5ZAX - chains A and B; structure by X-ray diffraction, 2.36 A resolution.

== Chain A (and B) ==
Molecule: Thymidylate kinase
Organism: Thermus thermophilus HB8
Notes: EC 2.7.4.9; chain B of this document is another copy of the same molecule, construct and numbering; everything in this record applies to it too
UniProtKB: Q5SHX3 (KTHY_THET8); residue numbers follow UniProt; this construct covers 1-198
Chain sequence (198 residues; each row starts with the number of its first residue):
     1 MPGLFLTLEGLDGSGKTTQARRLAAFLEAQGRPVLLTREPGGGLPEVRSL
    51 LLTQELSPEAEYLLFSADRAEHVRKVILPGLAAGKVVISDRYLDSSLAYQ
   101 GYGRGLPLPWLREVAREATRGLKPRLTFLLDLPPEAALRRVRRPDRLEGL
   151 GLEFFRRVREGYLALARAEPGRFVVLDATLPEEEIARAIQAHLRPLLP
Unresolved in the structure: 1, 139-145 (chain B: 1, 140-149)
Metal / ion sites: Mg2+ site 1: Thr7, Asp94; Mg2+ site 2: Thr17 (together with ADP); Mg2+ site 3: Tyr62, Ser66; Mg2+ site 4: Leu165, Glu169
Small-molecule neighbours:
  - ADP (adenosine-5'-diphosphate): Leu11, Asp12, Gly13, Ser14, Gly15, Lys16, Thr17, Thr18, Ala178, Leu180, Pro181, Glu182, Ile185
  - thymidine-5'-diphosphate (TYD): Asp12, Lys16, Arg38, Glu39, Pro40, Arg48, Phe65, Arg69, Arg91, Tyr92, Ser95, Ser96, Tyr99, Gln100, Leu147
UniProt features mapped onto this chain:
  - binding site (ATP): Gly10 to Thr17

== Interface between chain A and chain B ==
Residue-residue contacts (39):
  Leu44(A) - Gln54(B)
  Leu44(A) - Leu56(B)  hydrophobic
  Glu46(A) - Leu50(B)
  Glu46(A) - Gln54(B)
  Ser49(A) - Glu46(B)  hydrogen bond
  Leu50(A) - Glu46(B)
  Leu50(A) - Leu64(B)  hydrophobic
  Thr53(A) - Leu44(B)
  Glu55(A) - Lys75(B)  hydrogen bond (backbone-side chain)
  Leu56(A) - Glu71(B)
  Ser57(A) - Glu71(B)  hydrogen bond
  Ser57(A) - Arg74(B)
  Ser57(A) - Lys75(B)
  Glu59(A) - Arg74(B)  salt bridge
  Ala60(A) - Ala67(B)
  Ala60(A) - Glu71(B)
  Leu63(A) - Leu63(B)
  Leu63(A) - Ser66(B)
  Leu63(A) - Ala67(B)
  Leu63(A) - Val114(B)  hydrophobic
  Leu64(A) - Leu64(B)  hydrophobic
  Leu64(A) - Ala67(B)  hydrophobic
  Ser66(A) - Leu63(B)
  Ala67(A) - Ala60(B)
  Ala67(A) - Leu63(B)
  Ala67(A) - Leu64(B)  hydrophobic
  Ala70(A) - Ala60(B)
  Glu71(A) - Leu56(B)
  Glu71(A) - Ser57(B)  hydrogen bond
  Glu71(A) - Ala60(B)
  Arg74(A) - Ser57(B)
  Arg74(A) - Glu59(B)  salt bridge
  Trp110(A) - Glu113(B)  hydrogen bond (side chain-backbone)
  Trp110(A) - Val114(B)  hydrogen bond (side chain-backbone)
  Trp110(A) - Glu117(B)
  Glu113(A) - Trp110(B)  hydrogen bond (backbone-side chain)
  Val114(A) - Leu63(B)  hydrophobic
  Val114(A) - Trp110(B)
  Glu117(A) - Trp110(B)
Also at the interface, not in a pair above, chain A (25 interface residues in all): Lys75, Pro107, Arg116, Ala118
Also at the interface, not in a pair above, chain B (23 interface residues in all): Val47, Ala70, Pro107, Ala118

== In short ==
25 residues of chain A and 23 residues of chain B are in contact; the contacts include 7 hydrogen bonds and 2
salt bridges. Polar contacts include Glu59(A)-Arg74(B), Ser49(A)-Glu46(B) and Glu55(A)-Lys75(B). Ligands of
chain A: ADP and thymidine-5'-diphosphate.
Both chains are Thymidylate kinase (Thermus thermophilus HB8). Entry 5ZAX (Crystal structure of thymidylate
kinase in complex with ADP, TDP and TMP from thermus thermophilus HB8) was determined by X-ray diffraction
together with 5ZB0, 5ZB4 and 5X7J from the same study.
